4IRC - chains H and F of the 3 polymer chains in the assembly; structure by X-ray diffraction, 2.67 A resolution.

Chain H:
Molecule: 14-nt DNA strand
Sequence (14 nucleotides; row label = number of the first residue in the row):
   860 GGGTCCTAGG ACCC

Chain F:
Protein: DNA polymerase IV
From: Escherichia coli
Notes: EC 2.7.7.7
Reference sequence: Q47155 (DPO4_ECOLI); numbering as in UniProt (aligned over 2-341)
Chain sequence (342 residues; numbered 0 to 341; the number before each row is that of its first residue; numbering starts at 0):
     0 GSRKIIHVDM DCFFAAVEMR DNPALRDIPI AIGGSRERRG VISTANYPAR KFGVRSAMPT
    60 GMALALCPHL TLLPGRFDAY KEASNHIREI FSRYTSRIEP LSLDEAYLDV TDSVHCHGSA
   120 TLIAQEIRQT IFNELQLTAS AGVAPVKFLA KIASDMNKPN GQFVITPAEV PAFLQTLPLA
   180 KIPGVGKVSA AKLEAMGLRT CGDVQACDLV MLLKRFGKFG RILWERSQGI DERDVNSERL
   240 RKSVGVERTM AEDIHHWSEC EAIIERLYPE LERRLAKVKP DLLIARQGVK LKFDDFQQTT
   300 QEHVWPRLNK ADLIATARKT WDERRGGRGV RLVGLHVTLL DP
Sequence notes: expression tag (0-1); conflict Ala-64 (Lys in Q47155), Ala-205 (Lys in Q47155)
Swiss-Prot annotation at these positions:
  - active site: Glu-104
  - binding site (Mg(2+)): Asp-8, Asp-103
  - site: Phe-13 (Substrate discrimination)
  - natural variant: Glu-36 to Arg-38 (sequence variant, change not given here; In strain: ECOR 45B1), Gln-124 (Q124K: In strain: ECOR 35D), Asn-132 (N132S: In strain: ECOR 34B1 and ECOR 37UG), Gln-135 (Q135H: In strain: ECOR 70B1), Pro-170 (P170S: In strain: ECOR 37UG), Ala-171 (A171T: In strain: ECOR 45B1, ECOR 46D and 2 more), Leu-176 (L176F: In strain: ECOR 37UG), Gly-201 (G201S: In strain: ECOR 59B2), Met-210 (M210I: In strain: ECOR 37UG, ECOR 45B1 and 4 more; M210T: In strain: ECOR 35D, ECOR 46D and 6 more), Arg-225 (R225C: In strain: ECOR 59B2 and ECOR 60B2), Ala-310 (A310S: In strain: ECOR 57B2, ECOR 59B2 and 2 more), Asp-321 (D321N: In strain: ECOR 35D)
  - mutagenesis: Asp-8 (D8A/H: Loss of function), Arg-49 (R49A/F: Loss of function), Asp-103 (D103A/N: Loss of function), Glu-104 (E104A: Loss of function)
Ion coordination: Mg2+ site 1: Asp-8, Met-9, Asp-103 (together with 0KX); Mg2+ site 2: Asp-8, Glu-104 (together with 0KX)
Small-molecule neighbours: 0KX (2'-deoxy-5'-O-[(R)-hydroxy{[(R)-hydroxy(phosphonooxy)phosphoryl]amino}phosphoryl]cytidine): Asp-8, Met-9, Asp-10, Cys-11, Phe-12, Phe-13, Ser-42, Thr-43, Arg-49, Ser-55, Ala-56, Asp-103, Lys-157
What the authors report for this chain:
  - Mg2+ coordination: Asp-8, Met-9, Asp-103
  - catalytic residues: Glu-104 (proposed by the authors, not directly observed)
  - specificity-determining residues: Ser-42
  - mutagenesis - S42A: decreased catalytic activity on misincorporation

Interface between chain H and chain F:
Pairs across the interface (27):
  DC865(H) / Val-303(F)  phosphate contact
  DT866(H) / Arg-285(F)  salt bridge to the phosphate
  DT866(H) / Glu-301(F)  sugar contact
  DT866(H) / His-302(F)  phosphate contact
  DT866(H) / Val-303(F)  hydrogen bond to the phosphate
  DA867(H) / Thr-299(F)  phosphate contact
  DA867(H) / Gln-300(F)  phosphate contact
  DA867(H) / Glu-301(F)  hydrogen bond to the phosphate
  DA867(H) / Arg-323(F)  salt bridge to the phosphate
  DG868(H) / Thr-298(F)  hydrogen bond to the phosphate
  DG868(H) / Thr-299(F)  hydrogen bond to the phosphate
  DA870(H) / Ser-188(F)  phosphate contact
  DC871(H) / Gly-183(F)  phosphate contact
  DC871(H) / Val-184(F)  phosphate contact
  DC871(H) / Gly-185(F)  hydrogen bond to the phosphate
  DC871(H) / Lys-186(F)  hydrogen bond to the phosphate
  DC871(H) / Val-187(F)  hydrogen bond to the phosphate
  DC871(H) / Ser-188(F)  hydrogen bond to the phosphate
  DC872(H) / Ile-181(F)  phosphate contact
  DC872(H) / Pro-182(F)  phosphate contact
  DC872(H) / Gly-183(F)  hydrogen bond to the phosphate
  DC872(H) / Val-184(F)  hydrogen bond to the phosphate
  DC872(H) / Gly-185(F)  phosphate contact
  DC873(H) / Ser-101(F)  hydrogen bond to the phosphate
  DC873(H) / Asp-103(F)  phosphate contact
  DC873(H) / Glu-104(F)  phosphate contact
  DC873(H) / Lys-150(F)  salt bridge to the phosphate
Interface residues without a listed pair, chain H (9 interface residues in all): DG869
Interface residues without a listed pair, chain F (22 interface residues in all): Leu-100, Gln-297

Summary:
Chain H and chain F form an interface of 9 and 22 residues respectively; the contacts include 11 hydrogen
bonds and 3 salt bridges. Polar pairs include DT866(H)/Val-303(F), DA867(H)/Glu-301(F) and
DG868(H)/Thr-298(F). Chain F binds compound 0KX. The paper reports the catalytic residue Glu-104(F); S42A of
chain F reduces catalytic activity on misincorporation.
Here chain H is a 14-nt DNA strand and chain F is DNA polymerase IV (Escherichia coli). Entry 4IRC
(Polymerase-DNA complex) was determined by X-ray diffraction together with 4IR9, 4IRK, 4IR1 and 4IRD from the
same study.
